PDB entry 7UXL | X-ray diffraction, 2.86 A resolution | chains F and R of the 5 polymer chains in the assembly

Chain F:
Name: RUPA-44 Fab Heavy chain
Organism: Homo sapiens
Notes: antibody fragment or engineered binder
Amino-acid sequence (230 residues; numbered 1 to 216 plus 14 insertion-coded residues; the number before each row is that of its first residue; a row labelled like 35A-35B holds insertion residues (35A, then the next letters in order)):
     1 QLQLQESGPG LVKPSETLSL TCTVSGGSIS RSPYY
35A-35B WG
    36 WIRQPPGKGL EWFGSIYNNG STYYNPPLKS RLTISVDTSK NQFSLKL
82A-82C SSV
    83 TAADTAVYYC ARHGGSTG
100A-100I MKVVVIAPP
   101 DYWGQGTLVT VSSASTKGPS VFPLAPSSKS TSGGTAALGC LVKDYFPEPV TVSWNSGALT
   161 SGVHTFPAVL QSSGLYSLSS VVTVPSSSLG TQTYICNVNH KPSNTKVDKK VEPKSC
Not modelled in the structure: 216
Disulfides: Cys22-Cys92, Cys140-Cys196
Covalent attachments: N-acetylglucosamine (NAG) linked to Asn54

Chain R:
Name: Gametocyte surface protein P45/48
Organism: Plasmodium falciparum
UniProt: Q8I6T1 (P4548_PLAF7); residues 291-428 here = UniProt positions 291-428
Amino-acid sequence (147 residues; numbered 291 to 437; the number before each row is that of its first residue):
   291 EKKVIHGCNF SSNVSSKYTF TDSLDISLVD DSAHISCNVH LSEPKYNHLV GLNCPGDIIP
   351 DCFFQVYQPE SEELEPSNIV YLDSQINIGD IEYYEDAEGD DKIKLFLIVG SVPKTTSFTC
   411 ICKKDKKSAY MTVTIDSAGT KHHHHHH
Not modelled in the structure: 291, 430-437
Differences from the reference sequence: engineered mutation Tyr308 (His in Q8I6T1), Leu397 (Gly in Q8I6T1), Val402 (Ile in Q8I6T1); expression tag (429-437)
Disulfides: Cys298-Cys327, Cys344-Cys412, Cys352-Cys410
Curated features (UniProtKB/Swiss-Prot):
  - lipidation: Asp426 (GPI-anchor amidated aspartate)
  - glycosylation (N-linked (GlcNAc...) asparagine): Asn299, Asn303
Reported in the primary citation:
  - mutagenesis - K416N: unchanged binding to RUPA-47
  - mutagenesis - L314I (Kd <20 nM), D320H (Kd <20 nM), S322N (Kd <20 nM), K416N (Kd <20 nM): unchanged binding to RUPA-44 Fab Heavy chain (chain F)
  - mutagenesis - L314I, D320H, S322N, K416N: unchanged binding to RUPA-117

Chain F / chain R interface:
Pairs across the interface (32; chain F residue first):
  Arg31(F) with Leu318(R)
  Pro33(F) with Leu314(R), hydrophobic; Leu318(R); Val319(R), hydrophobic
  Tyr34(F) with Leu318(R); Val319(R); Asp320(R), hydrogen bond (side chain-backbone); Ala323(R)
  Arg94(F) with Asp320(R), salt bridge
  Met100A(F) with Asn328(R), hydrogen bond (backbone-side chain)
  Lys100B(F) with Asp312(R), salt bridge; Ser326(R); Cys327(R); Asn328(R), hydrogen bond (backbone-backbone)
  Val100C(F) with Asp312(R); Leu314(R), hydrophobic; Ser326(R); Cys327(R), hydrophobic
  Val100D(F) with His324(R); Ile325(R); Ser326(R), hydrogen bond (backbone-backbone)
  Val100E(F) with Leu314(R), hydrophobic; Val319(R), hydrophobic; Ala323(R), hydrophobic; His324(R); Ile325(R), hydrophobic
  Ile100F(F) with Ala323(R); His324(R), hydrogen bond (backbone-backbone)
  Ala100G(F) with Ser322(R); Ala323(R), hydrophobic
  Pro100H(F) with Ser322(R)
  Asp101(F) with Ser322(R)
Also at the interface, not in a pair above, chain F (14 interface residues in all): Tyr102
Also at the interface, not in a pair above, chain R (15 interface residues in all): Ser313, Val329, His330
From the paper, about this interface:
  - epitope / paratope residues, chain F: Arg94(F), Met100A(F), Lys100B(F), Val100D(F), Ile100F(F)
  - epitope / paratope residues, chain R: His324(R)

Summary:
Chain F and chain R form an interface of 14 and 15 residues respectively, with 5 hydrogen bonds and 2 salt
bridges. Polar contacts include Arg94(F)-Asp320(R), Lys100B(F)-Asp312(R) and Tyr34(F)-Asp320(R). From the
paper: L314I, D320H and S322N of chain R, among others, leave binding to RUPA-44 Fab Heavy chain (chain F)
unchanged; epitope/paratope residues Arg94(F), Met100A(F) and His324(R) among others.
Chain F is RUPA-44 Fab Heavy chain (Homo sapiens) and chain R is Gametocyte surface protein P45/48 (Plasmodium
falciparum); the structure, Crystal structure of malaria transmission-blocking antigen Pfs48/45-6C variant in
complex with human antibodies RUPA-44 and RUPA-29, was determined by X-ray diffraction.
